3TMO - chain A; structure by X-ray diffraction, 2.20 A resolution.

# Chain A
Name: OTU domain-containing protein 5
Organism: Homo sapiens
Notes: EC 3.4.19.12; fragment: catalytic or OTU domain (Residues 172-351); engineered mutation(s): 3.4.19.12
Reference sequence: Q96G74 (OTUD5_HUMAN); numbering as in UniProt (aligned over 172-351)
Chain sequence (184 residues; row label = number of the first residue in the row):
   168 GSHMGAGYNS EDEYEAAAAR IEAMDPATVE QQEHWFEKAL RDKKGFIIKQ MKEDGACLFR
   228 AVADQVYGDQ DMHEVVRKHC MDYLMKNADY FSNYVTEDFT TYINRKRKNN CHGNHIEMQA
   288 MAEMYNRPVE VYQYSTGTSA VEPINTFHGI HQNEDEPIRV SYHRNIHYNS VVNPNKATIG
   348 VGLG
Not modelled in the structure: 168-184, 262-278, 343-351
Construct notes: expression tag (168-171)
Modified positions: Mse-171 (selenomethionine); Mse-191, Mse-218, Mse-239, Mse-248, Mse-252, Mse-285, Mse-288, Mse-291 (selenomethionine; parent Met)

# Overview
Chain A is OTU domain-containing protein 5 (Homo sapiens); the structure, The catalytic domain of human
deubiquitinase DUBA, was determined by X-ray diffraction.
